PDB entry 8AZ8 | X-ray diffraction, 1.18 A resolution | chain B

== Chain B ==
Name: Host translation inhibitor nsp1
From: Severe acute respiratory syndrome coronavirus 2
UniProtKB: P0DTD1 (R1AB_SARS2); residues 10-126 here = UniProt positions 10-126
Sequence (118 residues; numbered 9 to 126; the number before each row is that of its first residue):
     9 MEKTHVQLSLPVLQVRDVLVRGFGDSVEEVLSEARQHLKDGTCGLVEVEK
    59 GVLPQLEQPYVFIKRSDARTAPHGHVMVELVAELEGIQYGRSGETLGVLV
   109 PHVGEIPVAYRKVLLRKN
Unresolved in the structure: 126
Sequence notes: initiating methionine (9)
Swiss-Prot annotation at these positions:
  - natural variant: K47 (K47R: In strain: Omicron/XBB.1.5, Omicron/EG.5.1)
Ligand contacts: 2-(benzylamino)ethan-1-ol (OEI): V28, E41, H45, P109, V111
What the authors report for this chain:
  - binding site for 2-(benzylamino)ethan-1-ol: R24, V28, R29, E41, H45, P62, Q63, P109, V111

== In short ==
Chain B binds 2-(benzylamino)ethan-1-ol. From the paper: a binding site for 2-(benzylamino)ethan-1-ol at R24,
V28 and R29 among others.
Chain B is Host translation inhibitor nsp1 (Severe acute respiratory syndrome coronavirus 2); the structure,
SARS-CoV-2 non-structural protein-1 (nsp1) in complex with 2-(benzylamino)ethan-1-ol, was determined by X-ray
diffraction, deposited together with 8A55 and 8AYS.
